Entry 7SGS (electron microscopy, 3.30 A resolution); this record covers chains C and A of the 4 polymer chains in the assembly.

== Chain C ==
Protein: Tubulin beta chain
Organism: Sus scrofa
UniProt: P02554 (TBB_PIG); the author numbering skips numbers that UniProt does not, so the offset changes along the chain: 1-44 = UniProt 1-44; 47-360 = UniProt 45-358; 369-455 = UniProt 359-445
Amino-acid sequence (445 residues; numbered 1 to 455; 10 numbers in that range are skipped by the numbering (no residue carries them; nothing is unmodelled there); the number before each row is that of its first residue):
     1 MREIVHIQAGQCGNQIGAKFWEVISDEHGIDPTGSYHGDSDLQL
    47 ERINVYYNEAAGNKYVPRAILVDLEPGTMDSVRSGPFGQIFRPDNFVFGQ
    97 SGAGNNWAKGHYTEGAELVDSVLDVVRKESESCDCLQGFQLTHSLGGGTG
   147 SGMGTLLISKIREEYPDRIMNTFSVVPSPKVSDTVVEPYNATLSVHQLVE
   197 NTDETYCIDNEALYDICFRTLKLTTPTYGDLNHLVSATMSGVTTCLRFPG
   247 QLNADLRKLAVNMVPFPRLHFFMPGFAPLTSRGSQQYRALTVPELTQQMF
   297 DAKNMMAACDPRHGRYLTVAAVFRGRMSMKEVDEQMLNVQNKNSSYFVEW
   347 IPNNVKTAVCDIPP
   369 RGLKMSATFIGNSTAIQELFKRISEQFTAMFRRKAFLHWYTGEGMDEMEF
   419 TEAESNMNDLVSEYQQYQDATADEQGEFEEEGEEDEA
Not modelled in the structure: 437-455
Small-molecule neighbours:
  - GDP (guanosine-5'-diphosphate): Gly10, Gln11, Cys12, Gln15, Ile16, Ala99, Asn101, Ser140, Gly143, Gly144, Thr145, Gly146, Asp179, Glu183, Asn206, Tyr224, Asn228
  - GTP (guanosine-5'-triphosphate): Gln247, Leu248, Lys254

== Chain A ==
Protein: Ensconsin
Organism: Homo sapiens
UniProt: Q14244 (MAP7_HUMAN); residues 1-749 here = UniProt positions 1-749
Amino-acid sequence (749 residues; numbered 1 to 749; the number before each row is that of its first residue):
     1 MAELGAGGDGHRGGDGAVRSETAPDSYKVQDKKNASSRPASAISGQNNNH
    51 SGNKPDPPPVLRVDDRQRLARERREEREKQLAAREIVWLEREERARQHYE
   101 KHLEERKKRLEEQRQKEERRRAAVEEKRRQRLEEDKERHEAVVRRTMERS
   151 QKPKQKHNRWSWGGSLHGSPSIHSADPDRRSVSTMNLSKYVDPVISKRLS
   201 SSSATLLNSPDRARRLQLSPWESSVVNRLLTPTHSFLARSKSTAALSGEA
   251 ASCSPIIMPYKAAHSRNSMDRPKLFVTPPEGSSRRRIIHGTASYKKERER
   301 ENVLFLTSGTRRAVSPSNPKARQPARSRLWLPSKSLPHLPGTPRPTSSLP
   351 PGSVKAAPAQVRPPSPGNIRPVKREVKVEPEKKDPEKEPQKVANEPSLKG
   401 RAPLVKVEEATVEERTPAEPEVGPAAPAMAPAPASAPAPASAPAPAPVPT
   451 PAMVSAPSSTVNASASVKTSAGTTDPEEATRLLAEKRRLAREQREKEERE
   501 RREQEELERQKREELAQRVAEERTTRREEESRRLEAEQAREKEEQLQRQA
   551 EERALREREEAERAQRQKEEEARVREEAERVRQEREKHFQREEQERLERK
   601 KRLEEIMKRTRRTEATDKKTSDQRNGDIAKGALTGGTEVSALPCTTNAPG
   651 NGKPVGSPHVVTSHQSKVTVESTPDLEKQPNENGVSVQNENFEEIINLPI
   701 GSKPSRLDVTNSESPEIPLNPILAFDDEGTLGPLPQVDGVQTQQTAEVI
Not modelled in the structure: 1-86, 140-749

== Chain C / chain A interface ==
Residue-residue contacts - 16 pairs, chain C then chain A:
  Tyr108(C) with Arg120(A); Val124(A), hydrophobic
  Thr109(C) with Arg128(A)
  Ser155(C) with Glu117(A), hydrogen bond
  Glu159(C) with Arg114(A), salt bridge; Glu117(A)
  Pro162(C) with Leu110(A), hydrophobic
  Asn197(C) with Gln113(A), hydrogen bond
  Gly410(C) with Arg131(A), hydrogen bond (backbone-side chain)
  Glu411(C) with Val124(A); Arg128(A), hydrogen bond (backbone-side chain)
  Gly412(C) with Val124(A); Lys127(A)
  Asp414(C) with Lys127(A), salt bridge
  Glu417(C) with Arg120(A), salt bridge
  Glu420(C) with Arg120(A), salt bridge
Other interface residues (no listed pair), chain C (14 interface residues in all): Lys156, Arg158
Other interface residues (no listed pair), chain A (12 interface residues in all): Arg106, Glu118, Arg121
Interface features reported in the paper:
  - residue pairs: Tyr108(C)-Val124(A) (hydrophobic contact), Ser155(C)-Glu117(A) (hydrogen bond), Glu159(C)-Arg114(A) (salt bridge), Asn197(C)-Gln113(A) (hydrogen bond), Gly410(C)-Arg131(A), Glu411(C)-Arg128(A), Asp414(C)-Lys127(A) (salt bridge), Arg120(A)-Tyr108(C) (hydrophobic contact), Arg121(A)-Tyr108(C) (hydrophobic contact)

== Summary ==
14 residues of chain C and 12 residues of chain A are in contact; the contacts include 4 hydrogen bonds and 4
salt bridges. Polar pairs include Glu159(C)-Arg114(A), Asp414(C)-Lys127(A) and Glu417(C)-Arg120(A). The paper
describes hydrophobic contacts between Tyr108(C) and Val124(A), Arg120(A) and Tyr108(C) and Arg121(A) and
Tyr108(C); hydrogen bonds between Ser155(C) and Glu117(A) and Asn197(C) and Gln113(A); salt bridges between
Glu159(C) and Arg114(A) and Asp414(C) and Lys127(A).
Chain C is Tubulin beta chain (Sus scrofa) and chain A is Ensconsin (Homo sapiens); the structure, Cryo-EM
structure of full-length MAP7 bound to the microtubule, was determined by electron microscopy.
